PDB entry 2JJZ | X-ray diffraction, 2.15 A resolution | chain A

[Chain A]
Protein: Ionized calcium-binding adapter molecule 2
From: Homo sapiens
Reference sequence: Q9BQI0 (IBA2_HUMAN); numbering as in UniProt (aligned over 1-150)
Amino-acid sequence (150 residues; row label = number of the first residue in the row):
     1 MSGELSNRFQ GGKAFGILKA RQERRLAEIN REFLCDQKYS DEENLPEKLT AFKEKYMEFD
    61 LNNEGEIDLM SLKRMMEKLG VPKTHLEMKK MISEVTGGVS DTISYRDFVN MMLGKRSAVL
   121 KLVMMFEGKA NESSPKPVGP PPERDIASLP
Unresolved in the structure: 1-15, 126-150
Sequence notes: conflict Ile17 (Leu in Q9BQI0)
Ion coordination: Zn2+ site 1: Glu28 (together with acetate ion) (shared with 2 residues of chain B); Zn2+ site 2: His85 (together with acetate ion) (shared with 1 residue of chain C; 1 residue of chain D)
Curated features (UniProtKB/Swiss-Prot):
  - binding site (Ca(2+)): Asp60, Asn62, Glu64, Glu66
  - modified residue: Ser2 (N-acetylserine), Ser134 (Phosphoserine)
Reported in the primary citation:
  - higher-order assembly contacts with a neighbouring IONIZED CALCIUM-BINDING ADAPTER MOLECULE 2; pairs are residue here / residue on that copy: Cys35-Cys35 (disulfide)
  - Zn2+ coordination: His85
  - conformationally variable residues (loop rearrangement): Thr96 to Ser100
  - interface residues: Cys35

[In short]
Curated annotation (UniProt) lists 4 Ca2+-binding residues. From the paper: the interface residue Cys35; Zn2+
coordination by His85.
Chain A is Ionized calcium-binding adapter molecule 2 (Homo sapiens); the structure, Crystal Structure of
Human Iba2, orthorhombic crystal form, was determined by X-ray diffraction together with 2VTG from the same
study.
